7DMU - chains A and B; structure by X-ray diffraction, 3.20 A resolution.

# Chain A
Molecule: Angiotensin-converting enzyme 2
From: Homo sapiens
Notes: EC 3.4.17.23, 3.4.17.-
UniProtKB: Q9BYF1 (ACE2_HUMAN); residue numbers follow UniProt; this construct covers 18-615
Amino-acid sequence (606 residues; each row starts with the number of its first residue):
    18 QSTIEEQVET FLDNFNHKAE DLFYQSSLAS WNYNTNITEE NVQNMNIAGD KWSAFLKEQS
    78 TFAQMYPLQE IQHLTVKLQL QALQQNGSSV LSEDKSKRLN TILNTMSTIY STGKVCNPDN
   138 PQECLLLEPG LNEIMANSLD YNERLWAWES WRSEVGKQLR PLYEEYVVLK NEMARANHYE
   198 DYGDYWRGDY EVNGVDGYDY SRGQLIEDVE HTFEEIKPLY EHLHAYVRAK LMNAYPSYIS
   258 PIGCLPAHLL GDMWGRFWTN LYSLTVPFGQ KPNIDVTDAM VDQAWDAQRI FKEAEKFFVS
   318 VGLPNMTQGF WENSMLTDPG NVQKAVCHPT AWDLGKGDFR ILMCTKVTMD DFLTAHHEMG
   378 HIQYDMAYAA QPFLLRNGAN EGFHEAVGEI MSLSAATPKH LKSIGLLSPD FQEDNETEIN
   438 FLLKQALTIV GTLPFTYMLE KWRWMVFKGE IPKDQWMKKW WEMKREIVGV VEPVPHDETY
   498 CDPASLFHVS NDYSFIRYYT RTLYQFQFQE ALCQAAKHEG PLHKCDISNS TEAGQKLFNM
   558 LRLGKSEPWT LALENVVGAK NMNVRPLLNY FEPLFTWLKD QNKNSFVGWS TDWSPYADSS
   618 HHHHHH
Unresolved in the structure: 18, 616-623
Differences from the reference sequence: engineered mutation V25 (Ala in Q9BYF1), E26 (Lys in Q9BYF1), N31 (Lys in Q9BYF1), K35 (Glu in Q9BYF1), I64 (Asn in Q9BYF1), F79 (Leu in Q9BYF1), H90 (Asn in Q9BYF1); expression tag (616-623)
Disulfides: C133-C141, C344-C361, C530-C542
Covalently attached groups: N-acetylglucosamine (NAG) linked to N53, N103, N322, N432, N546
Metal / ion sites: Zn2+: H374, E375, H378, E402
UniProt features mapped onto this chain:
  - region (Interaction with SARS-CoV spike glycoprotein): D30, F32 to H34, A36 to Y41, M82 to P84, K353 to R357
  - active site: E375 (Proton acceptor), H505 (Proton donor)
  - binding site (chloride): R169, W477, K481
  - binding site (substrate): R273, H345, P346, Y515
  - binding site (Zn(2+)): H374, H378, E402
  - glycosylation (N-linked (GlcNAc...) asparagine): N53, N103, N322, N432, N546
  - mutagenesis: S19 (S19P: Increases slightly the interaction with RBD domain of SARS-CoV-2 spike protein), Q24 (Q24T: Increases slightly the interaction with RBD domain of SARS-CoV-2 spike protein), T27 (T27Y: Increases slightly the interaction with RBD domain of SARS-CoV-2 spike protein. In sACE2.v2.2; increases interaction with RBD domain of SARS-CoV-2 spike protein ...), L29 (L29F: Increases slightly the interaction with RBD domain of SARS-CoV-2 spike protein), N33 (N33D: Increases slightly the interaction with RBD domain of SARS-CoV-2 spike protein), H34 (H34A: Increases slightly the interaction with RBD domain of SARS-CoV-2 spike protein), E37 (E37A: No effect on interaction with SARS-CoV spike glycoprotein), D38 (D38A: No effect on interaction with SARS-CoV spike glycoprotein), L39 (L39R: Increases slightly the interaction with RBD domain of SARS-CoV-2 spike protein), F40 (F40D: Increases slightly the interaction with RBD domain of SARS-CoV-2 spike protein), Y41 (Y41A: Strongly inhibits interaction with SARS-CoV spike glycoprotein; Y41R: Increases slightly the interaction with RBD domain of SARS-CoV-2 spike protein), Q42 (Q42L: Increases slightly the interaction with RBD domain of SARS-CoV-2 spike protein), 43 further mutagenesis entries in UniProt
Reported in the primary citation:
  - conformationally variable residues (domain motion, helix shift): K35, S128, V343
  - mutagenesis - S128C/V343C: abolished catalytic activity
  - mutagenesis - S128C/V343C: increased stability
  - mutagenesis - A25V/K26E/K31N/E35K/N64I/L79F/N90H: increased binding to Spike protein S1 (chain B)
  - mutagenesis - S128C/V343C: unchanged binding to Spike protein S1 (chain B)

# Chain B
Molecule: Spike protein S1
From: Severe acute respiratory syndrome coronavirus 2
Notes: fragment: receptor-binding domain
UniProtKB: P0DTC2 (SPIKE_SARS2); numbering as in UniProt (aligned over 319-531)
Amino-acid sequence (218 residues; numbered 319 to 536; the number before each row is that of its first residue):
   319 RVQPTESIVR FPNITNLCPF GEVFNATRFA SVYAWNRKRI SNCVADYSVL YNSASFSTFK
   379 CYGVSPTKLN DLCFTNVYAD SFVIRGDEVR QIAPGQTGKI ADYNYKLPDD FTGCVIAWNS
   439 NNLDSKVGGN YNYLYRLFRK SNLKPFERDI STEIYQAGST PCNGVEGFNC YFPLQSYGFQ
   499 PTNGVGYQPY RVVVLSFELL HAPATVCGPK KSTGTLLG
Unresolved in the structure: 319-331, 528-536
Differences from the reference sequence: expression tag (532-536)
Disulfides: C336-C361, C379-C432, C391-C525, C480-C488
Covalently attached groups: N-acetylglucosamine (NAG) linked to N343
UniProt features mapped onto this chain:
  - region: R403 to D405 (Integrin-binding motif), N448 to F456 (Immunodominant HLA epitope recognized by the CD8+)
  - glycosylation: T323 (O-linked (GalNAc) threonine), S325 (O-linked (HexNAc...) serine), N331 (N-linked (GlcNAc...) (complex) asparagine), N343 (N-linked (GlcNAc...) (complex) asparagine)
  - natural variant: G339 (G339D: In strain: Omicron/BA.1, Omicron/BA.2 and 4 more; G339H: In strain: Omicron/BA.2.75, Omicron/XBB.1.5 and 1 more), R346 (R346K: In strain: Mu/B.1.621; R346T: In strain: Omicron/BQ.1.1, Omicron/XBB.1.5 and 1 more), L368 (L368I: In strain: Omicron/XBB.1.5, Omicron/EG.5.1), S371 (S371F: In strain: Omicron/BA.2, Omicron/BA.2.12.1 and 6 more; S371L: In strain: Omicron/BA.1), S373 (S373P: In strain: Omicron/BA.1, Omicron/BA.2 and 7 more), S375 (S375F: In strain: Omicron/BA.1, Omicron/BA.2 and 7 more), T376 (T376A: In strain: Omicron/BA.2, Omicron/BA.2.12.1 and 5 more), D405 (D405N: In strain: Omicron/BA.2, Omicron/BA.2.12.1 and 6 more), R408 (R408S: In strain: Omicron/BA.2, Omicron/BA.2.12.1 and 6 more), K417 (K417N: In strain: Beta/B.1.351, Omicron/BA.1 and 8 more; K417T: In strain: Gamma/P.1), N440 (N440K: In strain: Omicron/BA.1, Omicron/BA.2 and 7 more), K444 (K444T: In strain: Omicron/BQ.1.1), 16 further natural variant entries in UniProt
  - mutagenesis: N331 (N331Q: Reduced viral infectivity), N343 (N343Q: Reduced viral infectivity), L452 (L452R: Increased resistance to neutralizing antibodies. Decreases HLA binding to NF9 epitope. Increased binding affinity to human ACE2), Y453 (Y453F: Decreased HLA binding to NF9 epitope. Increased binding affinity to human ACE2), A475 (A475V: Increased resistance to neutralizing antibodies), V483 (V483A: Increased resistance to neutralizing antibodies), E484 (E484D: Increased replication in human TMEM106B overexpressing cells), F490 (F490L: Increased resistance to neutralizing antibodies and human covalescent sera neutralization), Q493 (Q493N: Reduced host ACE2-binding affinity in vitro; Q493Y: Reduced host ACE2-binding affinity in vitro), N501 (N501T: Reduced host ACE2-binding affinity in vitro; N501Y: Increased binding affinity to human ACE2), H519 (H519P: Increased resistance to human covalescent sera neutralization)

# Interface between chain A and chain B
Pairs across the interface (34; chain A residue first):
  Q24(A) - A475(B)  hydrogen bond (side chain-backbone)
  Q24(A) - G476(B)
  Q24(A) - N487(B)  hydrogen bond
  T27(A) - Y489(B)
  F28(A) - Y489(B)
  D30(A) - K417(B)  salt bridge
  N31(A) - F456(B)
  N31(A) - Y489(B)
  H34(A) - Y453(B)  hydrogen bond
  H34(A) - L455(B)
  K35(A) - Q493(B)  hydrogen bond
  E37(A) - Y505(B)  hydrogen bond
  D38(A) - Y449(B)  hydrogen bond
  D38(A) - Q498(B)  hydrogen bond
  Y41(A) - Q498(B)
  Y41(A) - T500(B)  hydrogen bond
  Y41(A) - N501(B)
  Q42(A) - G446(B)  hydrogen bond (side chain-backbone)
  Q42(A) - Y449(B)  hydrogen bond
  Q42(A) - Q498(B)
  M82(A) - F486(B)  hydrophobic
  Y83(A) - F486(B)  hydrophobic
  Y83(A) - N487(B)  hydrogen bond
  Y83(A) - Y489(B)
  K353(A) - G496(B)  hydrogen bond (side chain-backbone)
  K353(A) - Q498(B)  hydrogen bond
  K353(A) - N501(B)
  K353(A) - G502(B)  hydrogen bond (backbone-backbone)
  K353(A) - Y505(B)
  G354(A) - G502(B)
  G354(A) - Y505(B)
  D355(A) - T500(B)
  R357(A) - T500(B)
  R393(A) - Y505(B)  hydrogen bond
Interface residues without a listed pair, chain A (21 interface residues in all): L45, F79, N330
Interface residues without a listed pair, chain B (21 interface residues in all): S477, E484, G485
Interface features reported in the paper:
  - specific contacts: N31(A)-L455(B), K35(A)-Q493(B) (hydrogen bond), M82(A)-F486(B) (hydrophobic contact), Y83(A)-F486(B) (hydrophobic contact), F486(B)-F79(A) (hydrophobic contact)

# Overview
Chain A and chain B each contribute 21 residues to their interface, with 15 hydrogen bonds and 1 salt bridge.
Among the polar pairs are D30(A)-K417(B), Q24(A)-A475(B) and Q24(A)-N487(B). The authors report a contact
between N31(A) and L455(B); a hydrogen bond between K35(A) and Q493(B); hydrophobic contacts between M82(A)
and F486(B), Y83(A) and F486(B) and F486(B) and F79(A). The paper reports that S128C/V343C of chain A abolish
catalytic activity; conformational variability at K35(A), S128(A) and V343(A).
Here chain A is Angiotensin-converting enzyme 2 (Homo sapiens) and chain B is Spike protein S1 (Severe acute
respiratory syndrome coronavirus 2). Entry 7DMU (Structure of SARS-CoV-2 spike receptor-binding domain
complexed with high affinity ACE2 mutant 3N39) was determined by X-ray diffraction.
